9ARV - chains L and M of the 11 polymer chains in the assembly; structure by electron microscopy, 3.60 A resolution.

Chain L (and M):
Name: Isoform 1 of Immunoglobulin heavy constant mu
Source organism: Homo sapiens
Notes: chain M of this document is another copy of the same molecule, construct and numbering; everything in this record applies to it too
UniProt: P01871 (IGHM_HUMAN), isoform P01871-1; residues 28-375 here correspond to UniProt positions 106-453 (UniProt number = residue number + 78)
Amino-acid sequence (375 residues; row label = number of the first residue in the row):
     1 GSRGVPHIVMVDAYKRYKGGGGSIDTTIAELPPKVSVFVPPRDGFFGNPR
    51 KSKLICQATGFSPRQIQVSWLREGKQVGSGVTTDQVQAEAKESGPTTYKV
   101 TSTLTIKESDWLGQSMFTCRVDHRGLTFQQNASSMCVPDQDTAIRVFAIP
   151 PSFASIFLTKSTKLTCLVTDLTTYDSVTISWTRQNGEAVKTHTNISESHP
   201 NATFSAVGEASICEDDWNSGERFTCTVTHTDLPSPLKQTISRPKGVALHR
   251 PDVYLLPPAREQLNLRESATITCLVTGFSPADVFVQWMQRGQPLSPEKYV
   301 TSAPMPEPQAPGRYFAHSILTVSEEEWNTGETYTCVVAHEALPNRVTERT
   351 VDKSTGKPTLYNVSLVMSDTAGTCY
Disordered / not traced: 1-143, 367-375 (chain M: 1-140, 368-375)
Cystine bridges: Cys166-Cys225, Cys273-Cys335
Differences from the reference sequence: expression tag (1-27)
Curated features (UniProtKB/Swiss-Prot):
  - glycosylation (N-linked (GlcNAc...) asparagine): Asn131 (complex), Asn194, Asn201

Interface between chain L and chain M:
Contacting residue pairs (23):
  Lys160(L) with Arg345(M)
  Asp215(L) with Ile212(M); Cys213(M)
  Gly291(L) with Arg250(M), hydrogen bond (backbone-side chain)
  Leu342(L) with Lys160(M)
  Asn344(L) with Arg345(M), hydrogen bond
  Arg345(L) with Asn344(M), hydrogen bond (side chain-backbone); Arg345(M)
  Thr347(L) with Glu348(M)
  Glu348(L) with Glu348(M), hydrogen bond (backbone-side chain)
  Thr359(L) with Lys357(M); Thr359(M)
  Leu360(L) with Leu360(M), hydrogen bond (backbone-backbone); Tyr361(M)
  Tyr361(L) with Tyr361(M)
  Asn362(L) with Tyr361(M); Asn362(M); Val363(M), hydrogen bond (backbone-backbone)
  Val363(L) with Val363(M)
  Ser364(L) with Leu365(M), hydrogen bond (backbone-backbone)
  Leu365(L) with Leu365(M)
  Val366(L) with Leu365(M), hydrogen bond (backbone-backbone); Val366(M), hydrophobic
Other interface residues (no listed pair), chain L (22 interface residues in all): Phe157, Cys213, Glu214, Arg250, Gln292, Val336
Other interface residues (no listed pair), chain M (21 interface residues in all): Asp215, Gly291, Pro343, Val346, Ser364, Met367

In short:
22 residues of chain L face 21 of chain M across their interface, with 8 hydrogen bonds. Polar pairs include
Gly291(L)-Arg250(M), Asn344(L)-Arg345(M) and Glu348(L)-Glu348(M).
Both chains are Isoform 1 of Immunoglobulin heavy constant mu (Homo sapiens). Entry 9ARV (CryoEM structure of
AMETA-A3) was determined by electron microscopy.
